Entry 6TMS (X-ray diffraction, 2.70 A resolution); this record covers chains F and G of the 6 polymer chains in the assembly.

[Chain F]
Molecule: a novel designed pore protein
Organism: synthetic construct
Amino-acid sequence (69 residues; row label = number of the first residue in the row):
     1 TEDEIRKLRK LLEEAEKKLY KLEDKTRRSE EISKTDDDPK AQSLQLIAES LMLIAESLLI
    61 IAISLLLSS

[Chain G]
Molecule: a novel designed pore protein
Organism: synthetic construct
Amino-acid sequence (69 residues; numbered 1 to 69; the number before each row is that of its first residue):
     1 TEDEIRKLKK LLEEAEKKLY KLEDKTRRSE EISKTDDDPK AQSLQLIAES LMLIAESLLI
    61 IAISLLLSS

[Interface between chain F and chain G]
Contacting residue pairs (32):
  Leu-8(F) with Ile-63(G), hydrophobic; Ser-64(G)
  Leu-11(F) with Ile-60(G), hydrophobic
  Leu-12(F) with Ile-60(G), hydrophobic
  Leu-19(F) with Leu-53(G), hydrophobic
  Leu-22(F) with Glu-49(G)
  Lys-25(F) with Gln-45(G); Glu-49(G), salt bridge
  Thr-26(F) with Leu-46(G)
  Ser-29(F) with Leu-46(G)
  Asp-38(F) with Lys-40(G)
  Ala-41(F) with Pro-39(G), hydrophobic; Lys-40(G)
  Leu-44(F) with Ser-43(G); Ile-47(G), hydrophobic
  Gln-45(F) with Pro-39(G); Ser-43(G)
  Ile-47(F) with Ile-47(G), hydrophobic
  Ala-48(F) with Leu-46(G), hydrophobic; Ile-47(G), hydrophobic
  Leu-51(F) with Ile-47(G), hydrophobic; Ser-50(G), hydrogen bond (backbone-side chain)
  Met-52(F) with Ser-50(G), hydrogen bond (backbone-side chain)
  Leu-58(F) with Ile-54(G), hydrophobic; Leu-58(G), hydrophobic; Ile-61(G), hydrophobic
  Leu-59(F) with Leu-53(G), hydrophobic; Ser-57(G)
  Ala-62(F) with Ile-61(G), hydrophobic
  Leu-65(F) with Ile-61(G), hydrophobic
  Leu-66(F) with Ser-64(G)
  Ser-69(F) with Leu-67(G)
Other interface residues (no listed pair), chain F (27 interface residues in all): Ile-5, Ala-15, Ile-54, Ala-55, Ile-61
Other interface residues (no listed pair), chain G (22 interface residues in all): Tyr-20, Leu-51, Glu-56, Leu-65, Ser-68

[In short]
27 residues of chain F and 22 residues of chain G are in contact; the contacts include 2 hydrogen bonds and 1
salt bridge. Among the polar pairs are Lys-25(F)/Glu-49(G), Leu-51(F)/Ser-50(G) and Met-52(F)/Ser-50(G).
Chain F is a novel designed pore protein and chain G is a novel designed pore protein, both from synthetic
construct; the structure, Crystal structure of a de novo designed hexameric helical-bundle protein, was
determined by X-ray diffraction, deposited together with 6M6Z, 6TJ1 and 6O35.
